PDB entry 2DZE | X-ray diffraction, 1.80 A resolution | chains A and X of the 3 polymer chains in the assembly

[Chain A]
Molecule: Histone chaperone cia1
From: Schizosaccharomyces pombe
Notes: fragment: N-termianl region, residues 1-162
Reference sequence: O74515 (CIA1_SCHPO); residues 1-161 here = UniProt positions 1-161
Chain sequence (161 residues; row label = number of the first residue in the row):
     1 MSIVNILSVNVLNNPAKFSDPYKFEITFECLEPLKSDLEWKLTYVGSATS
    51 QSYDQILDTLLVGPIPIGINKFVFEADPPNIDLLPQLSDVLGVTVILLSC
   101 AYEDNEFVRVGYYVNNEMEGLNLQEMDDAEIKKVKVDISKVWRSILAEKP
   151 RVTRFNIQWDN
Disordered / not traced: 161

[Chain X]
Molecule: 10-mer peptide from Histone H3.1/H3.2
Notes: fragment: C-terminal H3 peptide
Reference sequence: P09988 (H31_SCHPO); residue numbers follow UniProt; this construct covers 122-131
Chain sequence (10 residues; each row starts with the number of its first residue):
   122 KDMQLARRLR
Disordered / not traced: 122-125

[Chain A / chain X interface]
Residue-residue contacts - 17 pairs, chain A then chain X:
  Asp37(A) - Arg128(X)  salt bridge
  Asp58(A) - Arg129(X)  salt bridge
  Asp58(A) - Leu130(X)
  Thr59(A) - Arg128(X)
  Thr59(A) - Arg129(X)
  Leu60(A) - Ala127(X)  hydrophobic
  Leu60(A) - Arg128(X)
  Leu60(A) - Arg129(X)
  Leu61(A) - Leu126(X)
  Leu61(A) - Ala127(X)
  Leu61(A) - Arg128(X)  hydrogen bond (backbone-backbone)
  Val62(A) - Leu126(X)
  Val62(A) - Arg128(X)
  Gly63(A) - Leu126(X)
  Gly63(A) - Arg128(X)  hydrogen bond (backbone-side chain)
  Glu75(A) - Arg129(X)  hydrogen bond (backbone-side chain)
  Asp77(A) - Arg129(X)  salt bridge
Interface residues without a listed pair, chain A (10 interface residues in all): Ala76

[In short]
The interface between chain A and chain X involves 10 residues on one side and 5 on the other; the contacts
include 3 hydrogen bonds and 3 salt bridges. Polar contacts include Asp37(A)-Arg128(X), Asp58(A)-Arg129(X) and
Asp77(A)-Arg129(X).
Here chain A is Histone chaperone cia1 (Schizosaccharomyces pombe) and chain X is a 10-mer peptide from
Histone H3.1/H3.2. Entry 2DZE (Crystal structure of histone chaperone Asf1 in complex with a C-terminus of
histone H3) was determined by X-ray diffraction.
